6HZ5 - chains B and M of the 14 polymer chains in the assembly; structure by electron microscopy, 4.20 A resolution (low resolution: residue-level contacts below are approximate; hydrogen-bond / salt-bridge calls are withheld).

== Chain B ==
Protein: 5-methylcytosine-specific restriction enzyme B
From: Escherichia coli (strain K12)
Notes: EC 3.1.21.-
UniProtKB: P15005 (MCRB_ECOLI), isoform P15005-2; residues 162-459 here correspond to UniProt positions 1-298 (UniProt number = residue number - 161)
Amino-acid sequence (307 residues; numbered 162 to 468; the number before each row is that of its first residue):
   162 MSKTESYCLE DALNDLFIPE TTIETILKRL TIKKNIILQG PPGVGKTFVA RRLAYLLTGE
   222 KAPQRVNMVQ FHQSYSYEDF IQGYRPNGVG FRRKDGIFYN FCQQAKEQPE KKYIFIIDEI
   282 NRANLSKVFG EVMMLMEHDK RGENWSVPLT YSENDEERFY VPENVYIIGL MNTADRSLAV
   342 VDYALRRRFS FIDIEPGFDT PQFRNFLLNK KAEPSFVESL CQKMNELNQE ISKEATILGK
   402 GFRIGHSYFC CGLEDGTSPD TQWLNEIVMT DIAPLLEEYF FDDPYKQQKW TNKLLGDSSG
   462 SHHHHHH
Disordered / not traced: 162-167, 458-468
Sequence notes: expression tag (460-468)
Bound ions: Mg2+: Thr208 (together with GMP-PNP)
Ligand contacts:
  - GMP-PNP (GNP; phosphoaminophosphonic acid-guanylate ester), molecule 1: Asp176, Leu177, Phe178, Pro202, Pro203, Gly204, Val205, Gly206, Lys207, Thr208, Phe209, Asp279, Glu280, Asn333, His407, Ser408, Cys411, Cys412
  - GMP-PNP (GNP), molecule 2: Glu298, Asp300, Lys301, Ala345, Arg348, Arg349
Reported in the primary citation:
  - mutagenesis - R348A: decreased catalytic activity
  - mutagenesis - R283A: abolished catalytic activity on GTP (citing earlier work)

== Chain M ==
Protein: Protein McrC
From: Escherichia coli (strain K12)
UniProtKB: P15006 (MCRC_ECOLI); residues 1-348 here = UniProt positions 1-348
Amino-acid sequence (348 residues; each row starts with the number of its first residue):
     1 MEQPVIPVRN IYYMLTYAWG YLQEIKQANL EAIPGNNLLD ILGYVLNKGV LQLSRRGLEL
    61 DYNPNTEIIP GIKGRIEFAK TIRGFHLNHG KTVSTFDMLN EDTLANRIIK STLAILIKHE
   121 KLNSTIRDEA RSLYRKLPGI STLHLTPQHF SYLNGGKNTR YYKFVISVCK FIVNNSIPGQ
   181 NKGHYRFYDF ERNEKEMSLL YQKFLYEFCR RELTSANTTR SYLKWDASSI SDQSLNLLPR
   241 METDITIRSS EKILIVDAKY YKSIFSRRMG TEKFHSQNLY QLMNYLWSLK PENGENIGGL
   301 LIYPHVDTAV KHRYKINGFD IGLCTVNLGQ EWPCIHQELL DIFDEYLK
Disordered / not traced: 1-2, 22-27, 268-271
Reported in the primary citation:
  - catalytic residues: Asp244, Asp257, Lys259 (proposed by the authors, not directly observed)

== How chain B and chain M interact ==
Pairs across the interface (21; chain B residue first):
  Ser235(B) with Arg75(M)
  Ser237(B) with Arg75(M)
  Glu239(B) with Arg75(M)
  Asp240(B) with Arg75(M)
  Tyr245(B) with Phe78(M)
  Pro247(B) with Phe78(M)
  Phe252(B) with Phe78(M); Ile82(M)
  Tyr312(B) with Ala79(M); Arg83(M)
  Arg337(B) with Gly155(M)
  Ser338(B) with Lys157(M)
  Glu395(B) with Arg160(M)
  Thr397(B) with Lys163(M)
  Ile398(B) with Gly156(M); Asn158(M)
  Leu399(B) with Arg160(M)
  Tyr440(B) with Arg160(M)
  Phe441(B) with Arg160(M)
  Phe442(B) with Arg56(M)
  Asp443(B) with Arg160(M)
Interface residues without a listed pair, chain B (20 interface residues in all): Lys288, Lys394
Interface residues without a listed pair, chain M (16 interface residues in all): Glu77, Leu87, Thr159, Arg210

== Overview ==
20 residues of chain B face 16 of chain M across their interface. Ligands of chain B: GMP-PNP. From the paper:
catalytic residues Asp244(M), Asp257(M) and Lys259(M); R348A of chain B reduces catalytic activity.
Here chain B is 5-methylcytosine-specific restriction enzyme B and chain M is Protein McrC, both from
Escherichia coli (strain K12). Entry 6HZ5 (Structure of McrBC without DNA binding domains (Class 1)) was
determined by electron microscopy together with 6HZ4, 6HZ6, 6HZ7, 6HZ8 and 6HZ9 from the same study.
